Entry 7XUI (electron microscopy, 3.61 A resolution); this record covers chains H and I of the 8 polymer chains in the assembly.

Chain H:
Name: DNA-directed RNA polymerase subunit alpha
From: Escherichia coli K-12
Notes: EC 2.7.7.6
UniProt: P0A7Z4 (RPOA_ECOLI); residue numbers follow UniProt; this construct covers 1-329
Amino-acid sequence (329 residues; numbered 1 to 329; the number before each row is that of its first residue):
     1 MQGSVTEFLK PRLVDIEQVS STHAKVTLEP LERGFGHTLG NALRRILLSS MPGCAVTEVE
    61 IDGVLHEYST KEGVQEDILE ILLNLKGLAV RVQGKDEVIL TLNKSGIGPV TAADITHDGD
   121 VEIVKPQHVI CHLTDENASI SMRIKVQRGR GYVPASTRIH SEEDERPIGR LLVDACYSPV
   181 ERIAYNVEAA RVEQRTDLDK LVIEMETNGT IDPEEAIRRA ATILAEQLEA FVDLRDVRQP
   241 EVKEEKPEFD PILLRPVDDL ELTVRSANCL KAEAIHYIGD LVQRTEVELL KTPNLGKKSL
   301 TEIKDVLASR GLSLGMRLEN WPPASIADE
Not modelled in the structure: 1-3, 159-167, 235-329

Chain I:
Name: DNA-directed RNA polymerase subunit beta
From: Escherichia coli K-12
Notes: EC 2.7.7.6
UniProt: P0A8V2 (RPOB_ECOLI); numbering as in UniProt (aligned over 1-1342)
Amino-acid sequence (1342 residues; numbered 1 to 1342; the number before each row is that of its first residue):
     1 MVYSYTEKKR IRKDFGKRPQ VLDVPYLLSI QLDSFQKFIE QDPEGQYGLE AAFRSVFPIQ
    61 SYSGNSELQY VSYRLGEPVF DVQECQIRGV TYSAPLRVKL RLVIYEREAP EGTVKDIKEQ
   121 EVYMGEIPLM TDNGTFVING TERVIVSQLH RSPGVFFDSD KGKTHSSGKV LYNARIIPYR
   181 GSWLDFEFDP KDNLFVRIDR RRKLPATIIL RALNYTTEQI LDLFFEKVIF EIRDNKLQME
   241 LVPERLRGET ASFDIEANGK VYVEKGRRIT ARHIRQLEKD DVKLIEVPVE YIAGKVVAKD
   301 YIDESTGELI CAANMELSLD LLAKLSQSGH KRIETLFTND LDHGPYISET LRVDPTNDRL
   361 SALVEIYRMM RPGEPPTREA AESLFENLFF SEDRYDLSAV GRMKFNRSLL REEIEGSGIL
   421 SKDDIIDVMK KLIDIRNGKG EVDDIDHLGN RRIRSVGEMA ENQFRVGLVR VERAVKERLS
   481 LGDLDTLMPQ DMINAKPISA AVKEFFGSSQ LSQFMDQNNP LSEITHKRRI SALGPGGLTR
   541 ERAGFEVRDV HPTHYGRVCP IETPEGPNIG LINSLSVYAQ TNEYGFLETP YRKVTDGVVT
   601 DEIHYLSAIE EGNYVIAQAN SNLDEEGHFV EDLVTCRSKG ESSLFSRDQV DYMDVSTQQV
   661 VSVGASLIPF LEHDDANRAL MGANMQRQAV PTLRADKPLV GTGMERAVAV DSGVTAVAKR
   721 GGVVQYVDAS RIVIKVNEDE MYPGEAGIDI YNLTKYTRSN QNTCINQMPC VSLGEPVERG
   781 DVLADGPSTD LGELALGQNM RVAFMPWNGY NFEDSILVSE RVVQEDRFTT IHIQELACVS
   841 RDTKLGPEEI TADIPNVGEA ALSKLDESGI VYIGAEVTGG DILVGKVTPK GETQLTPEEK
   901 LLRAIFGEKA SDVKDSSLRV PNGVSGTVID VQVFTRDGVE KDKRALEIEE MQLKQAKKDL
   961 SEELQILEAG LFSRIRAVLV AGGVEAEKLD KLPRDRWLEL GLTDEEKQNQ LEQLAEQYDE
  1021 LKHEFEKKLE AKRRKITQGD DLAPGVLKIV KVYLAVKRRI QPGDKMAGRH GNKGVISKIN
  1081 PIEDMPYDEN GTPVDIVLNP LGVPSRMNIG QILETHLGMA AKGIGDKINA MLKQQQEVAK
  1141 LREFIQRAYD LGADVRQKVD LSTFSDEEVM RLAENLRKGM PIATPVFDGA KEAEIKELLK
  1201 LGDLPTSGQI RLYDGRTGEQ FERPVTVGYM YMLKLNHLVD DKMHARSTGS YSLVTQQPLG
  1261 GKAQFGGQRF GEMEVWALEA YGAAYTLQEM LTVKSDDVNG RTKMYKNIVD GNHQMEPGMP
  1321 ESFNVLLKEI RSLGINIELE DE
Not modelled in the structure: 1

Chain H / chain I interface:
Residue-residue contacts - 4 pairs, chain H then chain I:
  R33(H) - P1081(I)
  H37(H) - R1216(I)
  N41(H) - R1216(I)
  N41(H) - T1217(I)
Also at the interface, not in a pair above, chain H (4 interface residues in all): R45
Also at the interface, not in a pair above, chain I (6 interface residues in all): E820, I1079, E1219

In short:
The interface between chain H and chain I involves 4 residues on one side and 6 on the other.
Here chain H is DNA-directed RNA polymerase subunit alpha and chain I is DNA-directed RNA polymerase subunit
beta, both from Escherichia coli K-12. Entry 7XUI (Cryo-EM structure of sigma70 bound HK022 putRNA-associated
E.coli RNA polymerase elongation complex) was determined by electron microscopy, deposited together with 7XUE
and 7XUG.
